6NBI - chains B and G of the 6 polymer chains in the assembly; structure by electron microscopy, 4.00 A resolution.

Chain B:
Name: Guanine nucleotide-binding protein G(I)/G(S)/G(T) subunit beta-1
Source organism: Rattus norvegicus
UniProt: P54311 (GBB1_RAT); numbering as in UniProt (aligned over 2-340)
Sequence (345 residues; numbered -4 to 340; the number before each row is that of its first residue; numbers below 1 keep their minus sign (Met-4 is residue -4)):
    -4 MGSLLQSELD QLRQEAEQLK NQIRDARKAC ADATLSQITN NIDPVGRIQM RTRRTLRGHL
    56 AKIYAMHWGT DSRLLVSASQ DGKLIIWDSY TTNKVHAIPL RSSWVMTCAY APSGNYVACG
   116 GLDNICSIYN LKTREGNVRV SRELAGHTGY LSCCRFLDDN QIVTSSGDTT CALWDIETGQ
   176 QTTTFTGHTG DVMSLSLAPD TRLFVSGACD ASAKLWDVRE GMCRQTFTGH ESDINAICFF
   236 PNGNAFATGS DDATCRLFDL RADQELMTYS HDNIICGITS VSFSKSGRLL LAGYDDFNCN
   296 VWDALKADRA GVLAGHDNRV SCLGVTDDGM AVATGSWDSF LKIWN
Not modelled in the structure: -4 to 2
Differences from the reference sequence: initiating methionine (-4); expression tag (-3 to 1)
UniProt features mapped onto this chain:
  - modified residue: Ser2 (N-acetylserine), His266 (Phosphohistidine)

Chain G:
Name: Guanine nucleotide-binding protein G(I)/G(S)/G(O) subunit gamma-2
Source organism: Bos taurus
UniProt: P63212 (GBG2_BOVIN); residues 1-71 here = UniProt positions 1-71
Sequence (71 residues; numbered 1 to 71; the number before each row is that of its first residue):
     1 MASNNTASIA QARKLVEQLK MEANIDRIKV SKAAADLMAY CEAHAKEDPL LTPVPASENP
    61 FREKKFFCAI L
Not modelled in the structure: 1-5, 63-71
UniProt features mapped onto this chain:
  - modified residue: Ala2 (N-acetylalanine), Cys68 (Cysteine methyl ester)
  - lipidation: Cys68 (S-geranylgeranyl cysteine)

Chain B / chain G interface:
Contacting residue pairs - 69 pairs, chain B then chain G:
  Leu7(B) with Ile9(G); Ala12(G), hydrophobic; Arg13(G); Val16(G)
  Glu10(B) with Val16(G); Lys20(G), salt bridge
  Ala11(B) with Leu19(G)
  Leu14(B) with Val16(G); Leu19(G), hydrophobic; Lys20(G)
  Ile18(B) with Arg27(G)
  Ala21(B) with Arg27(G)
  Cys25(B) with Arg27(G); Val30(G)
  Asp27(B) with Lys29(G)
  Ala28(B) with Val30(G)
  Leu30(B) with Ala34(G), hydrophobic
  Ile33(B) with Ala34(G), hydrophobic; Met38(G), hydrophobic
  Thr34(B) with Met38(G)
  Val40(B) with Leu51(G), hydrophobic
  Met45(B) with Leu50(G), hydrophobic
  Arg48(B) with Phe61(G); Arg62(G)
  Arg49(B) with Pro60(G); Phe61(G), hydrogen bond (side chain-backbone)
  Ser84(B) with Phe61(G)
  Tyr85(B) with Pro60(G); Phe61(G), hydrophobic
  Lys209(B) with Glu22(G), salt bridge
  Met217(B) with Met21(G), hydrophobic
  Cys218(B) with Gln18(G), hydrogen bond
  Arg219(B) with Glu22(G)
  Gln220(B) with Ile25(G)
  Thr221(B) with Glu22(G), hydrogen bond
  Phe235(B) with Leu37(G), hydrophobic; Tyr40(G), hydrophobic; Cys41(G), hydrophobic
  Pro236(B) with Tyr40(G)
  Asn237(B) with Leu37(G)
  Asp254(B) with Ala33(G)
  Arg256(B) with Asp26(G); Arg27(G); Ile28(G), hydrogen bond (backbone-backbone); Ala33(G); Asp36(G), salt bridge
  Ala257(B) with Ile28(G); Val30(G), hydrophobic
  Asp258(B) with Ile25(G); Arg27(G), salt bridge
  Gln259(B) with Val30(G)
  Leu261(B) with Val30(G), hydrophobic; Leu37(G), hydrophobic
  Ser279(B) with Asp48(G), hydrogen bond; Leu50(G)
  Ser281(B) with Tyr40(G); His44(G); Asp48(G), hydrogen bond
  Leu300(B) with Cys41(G), hydrophobic
  Asp323(B) with Pro49(G)
  Gly324(B) with Pro49(G); Leu50(G)
  Met325(B) with Asn59(G); Pro60(G)
  Ala326(B) with Phe61(G), hydrophobic
  Val327(B) with Leu50(G), hydrophobic
  Asn340(B) with Leu50(G); Asn59(G), hydrogen bond; Arg62(G)
Other interface residues (no listed pair), chain B (53 interface residues in all): Glu3, Leu4, Lys15, Ala26, Ile37, Ile43, Lys280, Gly282, Arg283, Leu284, Ile338
Other interface residues (no listed pair), chain G (36 interface residues in all): Ser8, Ala23, Ser31, Ala35, Glu47

Overview:
53 residues of chain B and 36 residues of chain G are in contact, with 7 hydrogen bonds and 4 salt bridges.
Polar pairs include Glu10(B)-Lys20(G), Lys209(B)-Glu22(G) and Arg256(B)-Asp36(G).
Here chain B is Guanine nucleotide-binding protein G(I)/G(S)/G(T) subunit beta-1 (Rattus norvegicus) and chain
G is Guanine nucleotide-binding protein G(I)/G(S)/G(O) subunit gamma-2 (Bos taurus). Entry 6NBI (Cryo-EM
structure of parathyroid hormone receptor type 1 in complex with a long-acting parathyroid hormone analog ...)
was determined by electron microscopy together with 6NBF and 6NBH from the same study.
